7TAT - chains B and L of the 9 polymer chains in the assembly; structure by electron microscopy, 3.20 A resolution.

Chain B:
Name: Spike glycoprotein
From: Severe acute respiratory syndrome coronavirus 2
UniProtKB: P0DTC2 (SPIKE_SARS2); residues 1-1208 here = UniProt positions 1-1208
Amino-acid sequence (1288 residues; numbered 1 to 1288; the number before each row is that of its first residue):
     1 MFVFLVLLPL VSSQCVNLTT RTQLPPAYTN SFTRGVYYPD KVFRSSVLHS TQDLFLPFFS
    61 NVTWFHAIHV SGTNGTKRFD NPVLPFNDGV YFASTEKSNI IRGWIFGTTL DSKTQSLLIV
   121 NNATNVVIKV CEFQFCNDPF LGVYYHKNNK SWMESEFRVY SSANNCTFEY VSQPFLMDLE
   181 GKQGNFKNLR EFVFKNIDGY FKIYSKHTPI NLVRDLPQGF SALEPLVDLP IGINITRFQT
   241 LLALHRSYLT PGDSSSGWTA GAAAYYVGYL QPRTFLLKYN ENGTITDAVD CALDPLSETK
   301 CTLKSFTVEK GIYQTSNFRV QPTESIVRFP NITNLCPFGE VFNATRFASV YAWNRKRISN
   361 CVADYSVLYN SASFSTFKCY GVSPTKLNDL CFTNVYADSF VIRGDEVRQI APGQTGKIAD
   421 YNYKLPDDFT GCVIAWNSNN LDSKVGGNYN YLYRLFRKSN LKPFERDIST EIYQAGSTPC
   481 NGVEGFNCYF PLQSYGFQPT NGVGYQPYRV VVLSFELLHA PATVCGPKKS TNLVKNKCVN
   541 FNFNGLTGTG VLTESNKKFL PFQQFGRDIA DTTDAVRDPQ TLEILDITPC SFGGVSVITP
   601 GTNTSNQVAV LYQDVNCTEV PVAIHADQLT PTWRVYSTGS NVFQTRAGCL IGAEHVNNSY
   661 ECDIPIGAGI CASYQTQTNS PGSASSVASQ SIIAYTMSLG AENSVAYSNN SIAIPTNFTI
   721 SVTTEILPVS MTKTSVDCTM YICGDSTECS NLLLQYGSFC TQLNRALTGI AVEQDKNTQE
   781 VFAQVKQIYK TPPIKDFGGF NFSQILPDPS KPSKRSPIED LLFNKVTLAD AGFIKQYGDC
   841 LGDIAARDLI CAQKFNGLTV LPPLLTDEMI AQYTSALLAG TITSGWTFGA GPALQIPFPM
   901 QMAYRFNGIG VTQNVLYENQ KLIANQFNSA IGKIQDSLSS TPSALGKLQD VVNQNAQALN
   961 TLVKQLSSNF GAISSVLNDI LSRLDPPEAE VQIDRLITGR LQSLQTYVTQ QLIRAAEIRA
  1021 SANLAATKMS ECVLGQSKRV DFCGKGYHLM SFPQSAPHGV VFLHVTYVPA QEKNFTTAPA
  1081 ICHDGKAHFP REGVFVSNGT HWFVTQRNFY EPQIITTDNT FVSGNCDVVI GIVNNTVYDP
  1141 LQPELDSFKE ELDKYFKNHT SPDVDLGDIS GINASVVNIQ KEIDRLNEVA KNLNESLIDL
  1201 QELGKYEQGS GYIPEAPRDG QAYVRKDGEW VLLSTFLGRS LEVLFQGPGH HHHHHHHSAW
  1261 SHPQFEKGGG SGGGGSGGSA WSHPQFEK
Disordered / not traced: 1-26, 67-80, 97-98, 134, 142-164, 173-187, 213-214, 243-263, 470-488, 519, 622-640, 677-689, 828-855, 1141-1288
Cystine bridges: C131-C166, C291-C301, C336-C361, C379-C432, C391-C525, C538-C590, C617-C649, C662-C671, C738-C760, C743-C749, C1032-C1043, C1082-C1126
Covalently attached groups: N-acetylglucosamine (NAG) linked to N61, N122, N165, N234, N282, N331, N343, N603, N616, N657, N709, N717, N801, N1074, N1098, N1134
Differences from the reference sequence: engineered mutation G682 (Arg in P0DTC2), S683 (Arg in P0DTC2), S685 (Arg in P0DTC2), P817 (Phe in P0DTC2), P892 (Ala in P0DTC2), P899 (Ala in P0DTC2), P942 (Ala in P0DTC2), P986 (Lys in P0DTC2), P987 (Val in P0DTC2); expression tag (1209-1288)
Swiss-Prot annotation at these positions:
  - region: N280 to C301 (Putative superantigen), R403 to D405 (Integrin-binding motif), N448 to F456 (Immunodominant HLA epitope recognized by the CD8+), P681, A684 (Putative superantigen), S816 to Y837 (Fusion peptide 1), K835 to F855 (Fusion peptide 2), D1163 to E1202 (Heptad repeat 2)
  - site: R815, S816 (Cleavage)
  - glycosylation: N17 (N-linked (GlcNAc...) (complex) asparagine), N61 (N-linked (GlcNAc...) (hybrid) asparagine), N74 (N-linked (GlcNAc...) (complex) asparagine), N122 (N-linked (GlcNAc...) (hybrid) asparagine), N149 (N-linked (GlcNAc...) (complex) asparagine), N165 (N-linked (GlcNAc...) (complex) asparagine), N234 (N-linked (GlcNAc...) (high mannose) asparagine), N282 (N-linked (GlcNAc...) (complex) asparagine), T323 (O-linked (GalNAc) threonine), S325 (O-linked (HexNAc...) serine), N331 (N-linked (GlcNAc...) (complex) asparagine), N343 (N-linked (GlcNAc...) (complex) asparagine), N603 (N-linked (GlcNAc...) (hybrid) asparagine), N616 (N-linked (GlcNAc...) (complex) asparagine), N657 (N-linked (GlcNAc...) (complex) asparagine), T676 (O-linked (GlcNAc...) threonine), T678 (O-linked (GlcNAc...) threonine), N709 (N-linked (GlcNAc...) (high mannose) asparagine), N717 (N-linked (GlcNAc...) (hybrid) asparagine), N801 (N-linked (GlcNAc...) (hybrid) asparagine) and 6 more in UniProt
  - natural variant: L5 (L5F: In strain: Iota/B.1.526), S13 (S13I: In strain: Epsilon/B.1.427/B.1.429), L18 (L18F: In strain: Beta/B.1.351, Gamma/P.1 and 1 more), T19 (T19I: In strain: Omicron/BQ.1.1, Omicron/XBB.1.5 and 1 more; T19R: In strain: Delta/B.1.617.2, Omicron/BA.2 and 4 more), T20 (T20N: In strain: Gamma/P.1), L24 to A27 (sequence variant, change not given here; In strain: Omicron/BA.2, Omicron/BA.2.12.1 and 6 more), P26 (P26S: In strain: Gamma/P.1), Q52 (Q52H: In strain: Omicron/EG.5.1), A67 (A67V: In strain: Eta/B.1.525, Omicron/BA.1), H69 to V70 (deletion: In strain: Alpha/B.1.1.7, Eta/B.1.525 and 5 more), G75 (G75V: In strain: Lambda/C.37), T76 (T76I: In strain: Lambda/C.37), 82 further natural variant entries in UniProt
  - mutagenesis: H69 to V70 (Increased incorporation of cleaved spike into virions), N121 (N121Q: Partial loss of biliverdin affinity), R190 (R190K: Partial loss of biliverdin affinity), N234 (N234Q: Increased resistance to neutralizing antibodies), N331 (N331Q: Reduced viral infectivity), N343 (N343Q: Reduced viral infectivity), L452 (L452R: Increased resistance to neutralizing antibodies. Decreases HLA binding to NF9 epitope. Increased binding affinity to human ACE2), Y453 (Y453F: Decreased HLA binding to NF9 epitope. Increased binding affinity to human ACE2), A475 (A475V: Increased resistance to neutralizing antibodies), V483 (V483A: Increased resistance to neutralizing antibodies), E484 (E484D: Increased replication in human TMEM106B overexpressing cells), F490 (F490L: Increased resistance to neutralizing antibodies and human covalescent sera neutralization), 12 further mutagenesis entries in UniProt
Reported in the primary citation:
  - mutagenesis - Y489H: decreased binding to S2K146
  - mutagenesis - Y489H (4.5-fold): decreased binding to ACE2
  - mutagenesis - Y489H: decreased growth

Chain L:
Name: S2K146 Fab light chain
From: Homo sapiens
Notes: antibody fragment or engineered binder
Amino-acid sequence (109 residues; row label = number of the first residue in the row):
     1 QSVLTQPPSA SGTPGQRVTI SCSGSSANIG SNTVNWYQHL PGTAPKLLIY SNNQRPSGVP
    61 DRFSGSKSGT SASLAISGLQ SEDEADYYCA AWDDSLKGVF GGGTKLTVL
Disordered / not traced: 109
Cystine bridges: C22-C89

Chain B / chain L interface:
Pairs across the interface - 4 pairs, chain B then chain L:
  C379(B) - S23(L)
  Y380(B) - T5(L)
  G413(B) - Q1(L)
  D427(B) - P8(L)
Interface residues without a listed pair, chain B (7 interface residues in all): G381, V382, D428
Interface residues without a listed pair, chain L (8 interface residues in all): Q6, P7, S21, S71

Overview:
The interface between chain B and chain L involves 7 residues on one side and 8 on the other. Covalently
linked N-acetylglucosamine: at N61(B), N122(B), N165(B), N234(B), N282(B) and N331(B) and 10 more. The paper
reports that Y489H of chain B reduces binding to S2K146; Y489H of chain B reduces binding to ACE2.
Here chain B is Spike glycoprotein (Severe acute respiratory syndrome coronavirus 2) and chain L is S2K146 Fab
light chain (Homo sapiens). Entry 7TAT (SARS-CoV-2 spike in complex with the S2K146 neutralizing antibody Fab
fragment (two receptor-binding domains open)) was determined by electron microscopy together with 7TAS from
the same study.
